PDB entry 7VGS | electron microscopy, 2.80 A resolution | chains A and B of the 6 polymer chains in the assembly

# Chain A (and B)
Protein: Membrane protein
From: Severe acute respiratory syndrome coronavirus 2
Notes: chain B of this document is another copy of the same molecule, construct and numbering; everything in this record applies to it too
Reference sequence: P0DTC5 (VME1_SARS2); residue numbers follow UniProt; this construct covers 1-222
Sequence (246 residues; each row starts with the number of its first residue; numbers below 1 keep their minus sign (Met-23 is residue -23)):
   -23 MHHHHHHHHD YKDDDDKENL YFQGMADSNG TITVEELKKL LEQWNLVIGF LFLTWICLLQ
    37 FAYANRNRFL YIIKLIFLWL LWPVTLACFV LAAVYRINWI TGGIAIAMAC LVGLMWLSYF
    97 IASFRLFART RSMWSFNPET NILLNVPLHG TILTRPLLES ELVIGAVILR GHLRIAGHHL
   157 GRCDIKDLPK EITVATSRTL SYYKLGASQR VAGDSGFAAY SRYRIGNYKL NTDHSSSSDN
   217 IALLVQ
Not modelled in the structure: -23 to 8, 205-222
Sequence notes: expression tag (-23 to 0)
Swiss-Prot annotation at these positions:
  - glycosylation: Asn5 (N-linked (GlcNAc...) asparagine)
  - natural variant: Asp3 (D3G: In strain: Omicron/BA.1; D3N: In strain: Omicron/BA.5, Omicron/BQ.1.1), Gln19 (Q19E: In strain: Omicron/BA.1, Omicron/BA.2 and 7 more), Ala63 (A63T: In strain: Omicron/BA.1, Omicron/BA.2 and 7 more), Ile82 (I82T: In strain: Eta/B.1.525 and Delta/B.1.617.2)
  - mutagenesis: Arg42 to Arg44 (Partial loss of N-RNA binding)
From the paper describing this entry:
  - self-association interface (contacts with another copy of this molecule): Val139, Ile140, Ala142, Val143, Leu145, Val187, Phe193, Ala195
  - contacts within the chain: Tyr47-Glu115 (hydrogen bond), Tyr95-Phe112 (hydrogen bond)
  - conformationally variable residues: Glu115

# Interface between chain A and chain B
Contacting residue pairs (64):
  Thr9(A) with Val10(B)
  Val10(A) with Thr9(B); Val10(B), hydrophobic
  Lys14(A) with Tyr71(B), hydrogen bond (side chain-backbone)
  Lys15(A) with Arg72(B)
  Leu17(A) with Leu17(B), hydrophobic
  Glu18(A) with Tyr71(B)
  Trp20(A) with Asn21(B), hydrogen bond
  Asn21(A) with Trp20(B), hydrogen bond
  Ile24(A) with Phe28(B), hydrophobic
  Gly25(A) with Thr61(B); Phe65(B)
  Phe26(A) with Met84(B), hydrophobic
  Phe28(A) with Ile24(B), hydrophobic; Phe28(B), hydrophobic; Val60(B), hydrophobic; Thr61(B)
  Leu29(A) with Phe65(B), hydrophobic; Met84(B), hydrophobic; Val88(B), hydrophobic
  Trp31(A) with Trp31(B), hydrophobic
  Ile32(A) with Trp58(B), hydrophobic
  Tyr39(A) with Tyr39(B); Leu134(B), hydrophobic
  Trp58(A) with Ile32(B), hydrophobic
  Val60(A) with Phe28(B), hydrophobic
  Thr61(A) with Gly25(B); Phe28(B)
  Cys64(A) with Phe28(B), hydrophobic
  Phe65(A) with Gly25(B); Phe26(B); Leu29(B), hydrophobic
  Tyr71(A) with Lys14(B), hydrogen bond (backbone-side chain); Glu18(B)
  Arg72(A) with Lys15(B)
  Met84(A) with Phe26(B), hydrophobic; Leu29(B), hydrophobic
  Val88(A) with Leu29(B), hydrophobic
  Met91(A) with Gln36(B)
  Leu134(A) with Tyr39(B), hydrophobic
  Glu135(A) with Arg150(B), salt bridge
  Glu137(A) with Leu145(B); Arg150(B), salt bridge
  Leu138(A) with Leu145(B); Val187(B), hydrophobic; Ser191(B)
  Val139(A) with Leu145(B); Val187(B), hydrophobic; Phe193(B), hydrophobic
  Gly141(A) with Phe193(B)
  Leu145(A) with Glu137(B); Leu138(B), hydrophobic; Val139(B), hydrophobic
  Arg150(A) with Glu135(B), salt bridge; Glu137(B), salt bridge
  Ala183(A) with Gln185(B)
  Gln185(A) with Ala183(B)
  Val187(A) with Leu138(B), hydrophobic
  Phe193(A) with Gly141(B); Phe193(B); Ala194(B); Ala195(B), hydrophobic
  Ala194(A) with Phe193(B)
  Ala195(A) with Phe193(B), hydrophobic
Interface residues without a listed pair, chain A (53 interface residues in all): Leu27, Leu35, Gln36, Leu54, Leu57, Leu67, Ala68, Glu115, Ile140, Ala142, Val143, Ser191, Gly192
Interface residues without a listed pair, chain B (54 interface residues in all): Leu22, Leu27, Leu35, Leu54, Leu57, Cys64, Leu67, Met91, Glu115, Ile140, Ala142, Val143, Ala188, Gly192

# Summary
53 residues of chain A and 54 residues of chain B are in contact, with 4 hydrogen bonds and 4 salt bridges.
Polar contacts include Glu135(A)-Arg150(B), Glu137(A)-Arg150(B) and Lys14(A)-Tyr71(B). Curated annotation
(UniProt) lists 3 mutagenesis sites on chain A. From the paper: conformational variability at Glu115(A); a
self-association interface involving Val139(A), Ile140(A) and Ala142(A) among others.
Both chains are Membrane protein (Severe acute respiratory syndrome coronavirus 2). Entry 7VGS (SARS-CoV-2 M
protein dimer (short form) in complex with YN7717_9 Fab) was determined by electron microscopy (same
publication as 7VGR).
